3KWQ - chains C and D of the 10 polymer chains in the assembly; structure by X-ray diffraction, 3.50 A resolution.

== Chain C ==
Name: Histone H2A
Organism: Xenopus laevis
UniProtKB: Q6AZJ8 (Q6AZJ8_XENLA); residues 14-119 here correspond to UniProt positions 15-120 (UniProt number = residue number + 1)
Chain sequence (107 residues; numbered 14 to 920; 800 numbers in that range are skipped by the numbering (no residue carries them; nothing is unmodelled there); the number before each row is that of its first residue):
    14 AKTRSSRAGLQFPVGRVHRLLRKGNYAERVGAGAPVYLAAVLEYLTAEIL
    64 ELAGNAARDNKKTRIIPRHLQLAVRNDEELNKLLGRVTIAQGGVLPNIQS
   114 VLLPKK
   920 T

== Chain D ==
Name: Histone H2B 1.1
Organism: Xenopus laevis
UniProtKB: P02281 (H2B11_XENLA); residues 30-122 here correspond to UniProt positions 34-126 (UniProt number = residue number + 4)
Chain sequence (93 residues; numbered 30 to 122; the number before each row is that of its first residue):
    30 RKESYAIYVYKVLKQVHPDTGISSKAMSIMNSFVNDVFERIAGEASRLAH
    80 YNKRSTITSREIQTAVRLLLPGELAKHAVSEGTKAVTKYTSAK
UniProt features mapped onto this chain:
  - glycosylation: Ser109 (O-linked (GlcNAc) serine)
  - cross-link: Lys117 (Glycyl lysine isopeptide (Lys-Gly) (interchain with G-Cter in ubiquitin))

== How chain C and chain D interact ==
Contacting residue pairs (108; chain C residue first):
  Arg17(C) - Tyr118(D)
  Arg20(C) - Lys117(D)
  Arg20(C) - Tyr118(D)
  Arg20(C) - Ala121(D)  hydrogen bond (side chain-backbone)
  Ala21(C) - Ala114(D)
  Ala21(C) - Lys117(D)
  Gly22(C) - Lys117(D)
  Leu23(C) - Ala114(D)  hydrophobic
  Gln24(C) - Tyr37(D)
  Gln24(C) - Lys40(D)
  Gln24(C) - Gln44(D)
  Phe25(C) - Tyr37(D)  hydrophobic
  Phe25(C) - Val41(D)  hydrophobic
  Pro26(C) - Tyr37(D)
  Arg29(C) - Glu32(D)  salt bridge
  Arg29(C) - Ser33(D)  hydrogen bond (side chain-backbone)
  Arg29(C) - Tyr34(D)
  Arg29(C) - Tyr37(D)
  Arg32(C) - Glu32(D)  salt bridge
  Leu33(C) - Tyr34(D)
  Leu33(C) - Phe67(D)  hydrophobic
  Leu34(C) - Phe67(D)  hydrophobic
  Leu34(C) - Ala71(D)  hydrophobic
  Tyr39(C) - Phe67(D)
  Tyr39(C) - Ala71(D)  hydrophobic
  Tyr39(C) - Gly72(D)
  Tyr39(C) - Ser75(D)  hydrogen bond (backbone-side chain)
  Tyr39(C) - Ile86(D)  hydrophobic
  Ala40(C) - Ile86(D)  hydrophobic
  Glu41(C) - Ser84(D)
  Arg42(C) - Ser84(D)  hydrogen bond (backbone-backbone)
  Arg42(C) - Thr85(D)  hydrogen bond
  Arg42(C) - Ile86(D)  hydrogen bond (backbone-backbone)
  Val43(C) - Thr85(D)
  Val43(C) - Ile86(D)
  Gly44(C) - Thr85(D)
  Gly44(C) - Ile86(D)  hydrogen bond (backbone-backbone)
  Ala45(C) - Tyr118(D)
  Gly46(C) - Ser88(D)
  Ala47(C) - Ile86(D)
  Ala47(C) - Ser88(D)
  Ala47(C) - Ile91(D)  hydrophobic
  Val49(C) - Ala114(D)
  Val49(C) - Val115(D)
  Tyr50(C) - Ser88(D)
  Tyr50(C) - Ile91(D)  hydrophobic
  Tyr50(C) - Gln92(D)  hydrogen bond
  Tyr50(C) - Val108(D)  hydrogen bond (side chain-backbone)
  Tyr50(C) - Gly111(D)
  Tyr50(C) - Thr112(D)
  Tyr50(C) - Val115(D)  hydrophobic
  Leu51(C) - Phe67(D)  hydrophobic
  Leu51(C) - Ile70(D)  hydrophobic
  Ala53(C) - Glu110(D)
  Ala53(C) - Ala114(D)  hydrophobic
  Val54(C) - Ala107(D)
  Leu55(C) - Val63(D)
  Leu55(C) - Val66(D)  hydrophobic
  Tyr57(C) - Leu103(D)
  Tyr57(C) - His106(D)
  Tyr57(C) - Ala107(D)
  Tyr57(C) - Glu110(D)
  Leu58(C) - Phe62(D)
  Leu58(C) - Val66(D)  hydrophobic
  Leu58(C) - Leu99(D)  hydrophobic
  Leu58(C) - Leu103(D)  hydrophobic
  Thr59(C) - Val63(D)
  Ala60(C) - Val41(D)  hydrophobic
  Ala60(C) - Val45(D)
  Ile62(C) - Met59(D)  hydrophobic
  Ile62(C) - Phe62(D)  hydrophobic
  Leu63(C) - Val38(D)
  Leu63(C) - Leu42(D)  hydrophobic
  Leu63(C) - His46(D)
  Leu63(C) - Met59(D)  hydrophobic
  Glu64(C) - Val45(D)
  Glu64(C) - His46(D)  hydrogen bond (backbone-side chain)
  Gly67(C) - His46(D)
  Asn68(C) - His46(D)
  Thr76(C) - Thr49(D)
  Thr76(C) - Gly50(D)  hydrogen bond (backbone-backbone)
  Arg77(C) - Gly50(D)
  Arg77(C) - Ile51(D)
  Arg77(C) - Ser52(D)
  Ile78(C) - Leu42(D)  hydrophobic
  Ile78(C) - Thr49(D)
  Ile78(C) - Gly50(D)  hydrogen bond (backbone-backbone)
  Ile78(C) - Ile51(D)
  Ile78(C) - Ser52(D)  hydrogen bond (backbone-backbone)
  Ile78(C) - Ala55(D)
  Ile79(C) - Ala55(D)
  Pro80(C) - Lys54(D)
  Pro80(C) - Ile58(D)  hydrophobic
  Leu83(C) - Ala55(D)
  Leu83(C) - Ile58(D)  hydrophobic
  Leu83(C) - Met59(D)  hydrophobic
  Glu92(C) - Pro100(D)
  Glu92(C) - Gly101(D)  hydrogen bond (side chain-backbone)
  Glu92(C) - Glu102(D)  hydrogen bond (side chain-backbone)
  Glu92(C) - Leu103(D)
  Lys95(C) - Pro100(D)
  Leu96(C) - Arg69(D)  hydrogen bond (backbone-side chain)
  Leu96(C) - Leu99(D)  hydrophobic
  Leu97(C) - Phe62(D)  hydrophobic
  Val100(C) - Asp65(D)
  Val100(C) - Arg69(D)
  Ile102(C) - Ile58(D)  hydrophobic
  Ala103(C) - Ile58(D)
Also at the interface, not in a pair above, chain C (54 interface residues in all): Ser19, Val30, Glu56, Glu61, Leu93
Also at the interface, not in a pair above, chain D (57 interface residues in all): Asp48, Glu68, His79, Thr87, Val95, Leu98

== Summary ==
Chain C and chain D form an interface of 54 and 57 residues respectively, with 16 hydrogen bonds and 2 salt
bridges. Among the polar pairs are Arg29(C)-Glu32(D), Arg32(C)-Glu32(D) and Arg20(C)-Ala121(D).
Here chain C is Histone H2A and chain D is Histone H2B 1.1, both from Xenopus laevis. Entry 3KWQ (Structural
characterization of H3K56Q nucleosomes and nucleosomal arrays) was determined by X-ray diffraction together
with 3KXB from the same study.
